PDB entry 4G0B | X-ray diffraction, 3.00 A resolution | chain A

Chain A:
Name: Hydroxycinnamoyl-CoA shikimate/quinate hydroxycinnamoyltransferase
Organism: Coffea canephora
Notes: EC 2.3.1.133
UniProt: A4ZKE4 (A4ZKE4_COFCA); numbering as in UniProt (aligned over 1-434)
Amino-acid sequence (436 residues; each row starts with the number of its first residue; numbers below 1 keep their minus sign (Gly-1 is residue -1)):
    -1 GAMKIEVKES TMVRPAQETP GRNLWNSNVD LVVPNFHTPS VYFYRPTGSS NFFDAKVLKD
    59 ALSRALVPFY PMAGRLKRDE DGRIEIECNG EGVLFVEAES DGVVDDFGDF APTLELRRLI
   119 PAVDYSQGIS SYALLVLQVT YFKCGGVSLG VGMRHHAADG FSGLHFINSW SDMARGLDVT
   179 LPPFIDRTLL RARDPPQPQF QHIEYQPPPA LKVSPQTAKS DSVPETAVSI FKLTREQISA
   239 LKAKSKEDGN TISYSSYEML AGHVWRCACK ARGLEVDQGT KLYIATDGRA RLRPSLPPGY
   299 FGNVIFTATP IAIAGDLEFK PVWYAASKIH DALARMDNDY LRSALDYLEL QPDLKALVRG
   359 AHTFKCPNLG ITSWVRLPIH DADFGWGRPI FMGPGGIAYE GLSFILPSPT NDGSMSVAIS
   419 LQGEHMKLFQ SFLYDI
Disordered / not traced: -1 to 0, 211-223
Differences from the reference sequence: expression tag (-1 to 0)
What the authors report for this chain:
  - conformationally variable residues (loop rearrangement): Val31 to Pro37
  - specificity-determining residues: Met151, Leu400, Phe402 (proposed by the authors, not directly observed)
  - mutagenesis - K210A/K217A: increased stability
  - mutagenesis - K210A/K217A: unchanged catalytic activity
  - binding site for sulfate ion: Lys240, Ser254 (from molecular simulation)
  - catalytic residues: His35, His153
  - mutagenesis - H153A: abolished catalytic activity
  - mutagenesis - H35A: abolished catalytic activity on 5-CQA
  - mutagenesis - H35A: decreased catalytic activity on forward direction
  - mutagenesis - H154N (20-fold): increased catalytic activity on reverse direction
  - mutagenesis - H154N: unchanged catalytic activity (forward reaction)
  - mutagenesis - H154N (4-fold), H154N/A155L/A156S (4-fold): increased catalytic activity on diCQAs
  - mutagenesis - L400T, L400T/F402Y, F402Y: decreased catalytic activity on shikimic acid
  - mutagenesis - L400T, L400T/F402Y, F402Y: increased catalytic activity on quinic acid

Overview:
The paper reports catalytic residues His35 and His153; L400T, L400T/F402Y and F402Y reduce catalytic activity
on shikimic acid; 8 substitutions were tested in all.
Chain A is Hydroxycinnamoyl-CoA shikimate/quinate hydroxycinnamoyltransferase (Coffea canephora); the
structure, Structure of native HCT from Coffea canephora, was determined by X-ray diffraction (same
publication as 4G22 and 4G2M).
